Entry 8UB8 (electron microscopy, 3.28 A resolution); this record covers chains E and I of the 9 polymer chains in the assembly.

# Chain E
Protein: Avd
Organism: Bordetella phage BPP-1
Reference sequence: chimeric construct of Q775D7, Q9FA38: residues 1-124 from Q775D7 (Q775D7_BPBPP) positions 1-124 (same numbers); residues 125-290 from Q9FA38 positions 5-170 (UniProt number = residue number - 120)
Chain sequence (290 residues; row label = number of the first residue in the row):
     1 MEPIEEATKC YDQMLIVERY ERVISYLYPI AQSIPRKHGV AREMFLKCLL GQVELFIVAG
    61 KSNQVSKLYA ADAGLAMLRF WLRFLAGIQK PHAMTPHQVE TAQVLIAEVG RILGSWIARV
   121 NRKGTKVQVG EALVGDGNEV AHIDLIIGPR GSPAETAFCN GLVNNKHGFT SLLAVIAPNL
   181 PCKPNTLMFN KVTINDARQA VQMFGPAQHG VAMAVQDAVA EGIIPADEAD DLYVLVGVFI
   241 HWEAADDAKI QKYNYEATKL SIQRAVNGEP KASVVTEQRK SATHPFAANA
Not modelled in the structure: 1-11, 122-290

# Chain I
Molecule: Diversity-generating retroelement (DGR) RNA Sp
Sequence (140 nucleotides; numbered 1 to 140; the number before each row is that of its first residue):
     1 CAUGGCUCUG CCAACGCUAC GGCUUGGCGG GCUGGCCUUU CCUCAAUAGG UGGUCAGCCG
    61 GUUCUGUCCU GCUUCGGCGA ACACGUUACA CGGUUCGGCA AAACGUCGAU UACUGAAAAU
   121 GGAAAGGCGG GGCCGACUUC
Not modelled in the structure: 1-2, 34-46, 82-89, 140

# Chain E / chain I interface
Residue-residue contacts (27):
  Gln32(E) - U24(I)  hydrogen bond to the sugar
  Ser33(E) - G16(I)  hydrogen bond to the base
  Ser33(E) - C17(I)  sugar contact
  Ser33(E) - C23(I)  hydrogen bond to the sugar
  Ser33(E) - U24(I)  sugar contact
  Ile34(E) - C23(I)  sugar contact
  Ile34(E) - U24(I)  sugar contact
  Pro35(E) - C23(I)  sugar contact
  Pro35(E) - U24(I)  sugar contact
  Arg36(E) - C6(I)  salt bridge to the phosphate
  Arg36(E) - U7(I)  salt bridge to the phosphate
  Arg36(E) - U24(I)  phosphate contact
  Arg36(E) - U25(I)  salt bridge to the phosphate
  Lys37(E) - U7(I)  hydrogen bond to the base
  Gly39(E) - U7(I)  base contact
  Val40(E) - U7(I)  hydrogen bond to the base
  Arg42(E) - U25(I)  salt bridge to the phosphate
  Gly87(E) - A19(I)  base contact
  Lys90(E) - G21(I)  base contact
  His92(E) - A19(I)  stacking on the base
  His92(E) - G21(I)  hydrogen bond to the base
  Met94(E) - A19(I)  hydrogen bond to the base
  Thr95(E) - U18(I)  phosphate contact
  Thr95(E) - A19(I)  base contact
  Pro96(E) - A19(I)  base contact
  Gln98(E) - C17(I)  hydrogen bond to the phosphate
  Gln98(E) - U18(I)  hydrogen bond to the phosphate
Interface residues without a listed pair, chain E (20 interface residues in all): Pro29, His38, Ala86, His97

# In short
20 residues of chain E face 10 of chain I across their interface, with 9 hydrogen bonds, 4 salt bridges and 1
aromatic stacking contact. Among the polar pairs are Ser33(E)-G16(I), Lys37(E)-U7(I) and Val40(E)-U7(I).
Here chain E is Avd (Bordetella phage BPP-1) and chain I is Diversity-generating retroelement (DGR) RNA Sp.
Entry 8UB8 (Diversity-generating retroelement (DGR) ribonucleoprotein reverse transcriptase - Pre-active State
1a) was determined by electron microscopy (same publication as 8UB7, 8UB9, 8UBA, 8UBB, 8UBC, 8UBD, 8UBE and
8UBF).
